PDB entry 6WL4 | X-ray diffraction, 3.60 A resolution | chains A and C of the 3 polymer chains in the assembly

[Chain A]
Protein: H-2 class I histocompatibility antigen, K-B alpha chain
Organism: Mus musculus
UniProt: P01901 (HA1B_MOUSE); residues 1-185 here correspond to UniProt positions 22-206 (UniProt number = residue number + 21)
Chain sequence (185 residues; numbered 1 to 185; the number before each row is that of its first residue):
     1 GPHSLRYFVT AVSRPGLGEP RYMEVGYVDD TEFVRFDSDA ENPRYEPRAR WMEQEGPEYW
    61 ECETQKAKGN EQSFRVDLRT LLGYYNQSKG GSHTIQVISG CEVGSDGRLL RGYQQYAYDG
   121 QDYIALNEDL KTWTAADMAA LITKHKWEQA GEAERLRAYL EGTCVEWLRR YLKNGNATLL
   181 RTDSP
Disordered / not traced: 179-185
Construct notes: engineered mutation Cys62 (Arg83 in P01901), Gln121 (Cys142 in P01901)
Cystine bridges: Cys101-Cys164
UniProt features mapped onto this chain:
  - glycosylation (N-linked (GlcNAc...) asparagine): Asn86, Asn176

[Chain C]
Protein: N15 preTCR beta
Organism: Mus musculus
Chain sequence (239 residues; numbered 1 to 239; the number before each row is that of its first residue):
     1 DSGVVQSPRH IIKEKGGRSV LTCIPISGHS NVVWYQQTLG KELKFLIQHY EKVERDKGFL
    61 PCRFSVQQFD DYHSEMNMSA LELEDSAMYF CASSLRWGDE QYFGPGTRLT VVEDLRNVTP
   121 PKVSLREPSK AEIANKQKAT LQCQARGFFP DHVELSWWVN GKEVHSGVST DPQAYKESNY
   181 SYSLSSRLRV SATFWHNPRN HFRCQVQFHG LSEEDKWPEG SPKPVTQNIS AEAWGRADS
Disordered / not traced: 1, 239
Cystine bridges: Cys23-Cys91, Cys143-Cys204

[Interface between chain A and chain C]
Contacting residue pairs (17):
  Lys146(A) - Gly98(C)
  Gln149(A) - Glu100(C)  hydrogen bond
  Gln149(A) - Gln101(C)  hydrogen bond (backbone-backbone)
  Ala150(A) - Gly98(C)
  Ala150(A) - Asp99(C)
  Ala150(A) - Gln101(C)
  Gly151(A) - Tyr35(C)
  Gly151(A) - Gln101(C)
  Glu154(A) - Phe45(C)
  Arg155(A) - Phe45(C)
  Arg155(A) - Asp56(C)  salt bridge
  Arg157(A) - Glu42(C)  salt bridge
  Ala158(A) - Phe45(C)  hydrophobic
  Ala158(A) - Phe59(C)
  Glu161(A) - Phe59(C)
  Gly162(A) - Phe59(C)
  Thr163(A) - Lys57(C)
Interface residues without a listed pair, chain A (13 interface residues in all): Ser73, Lys131
Interface residues without a listed pair, chain C (14 interface residues in all): Leu43, Gln48, Gly58, Trp97
From the paper, about this interface:
  - pairs named by the authors: Glu42(C)-Arg157(A) (salt bridge), Glu42(C)-Lys131(A)
  - interface residues, chain C: Trp97(C), Glu100(C), Gln101(C)

[In short]
13 residues of chain A face 14 of chain C across their interface; the contacts include 2 hydrogen bonds and 2
salt bridges. Among the polar pairs are Arg155(A)-Asp56(C), Arg157(A)-Glu42(C) and Gln149(A)-Glu100(C). The
authors report a salt bridge between Glu42(C) and Arg157(A); a contact between Glu42(C) and Lys131(A). The
paper reports interface residues Trp97(C), Glu100(C) and Gln101(C).
Here chain A is H-2 class I histocompatibility antigen, K-B alpha chain and chain C is N15 preTCR beta, both
from Mus musculus. Entry 6WL4 (preTCRbeta-pMHC complex crystal structure) was determined by X-ray diffraction
(same publication as 6WL2, 6WL3 and 7JI2).
